5Y42 - chains B and C of the 3 polymer chains in the assembly; structure by X-ray diffraction, 2.90 A resolution.

== Chain B ==
Molecule: Seed lectin
Source organism: Trichosanthes anguina
Reference sequence: U3KRF8 (SGSL_TRIAN); residue numbers follow UniProt; this construct covers 48-253
Chain sequence (206 residues; each row starts with the number of its first residue):
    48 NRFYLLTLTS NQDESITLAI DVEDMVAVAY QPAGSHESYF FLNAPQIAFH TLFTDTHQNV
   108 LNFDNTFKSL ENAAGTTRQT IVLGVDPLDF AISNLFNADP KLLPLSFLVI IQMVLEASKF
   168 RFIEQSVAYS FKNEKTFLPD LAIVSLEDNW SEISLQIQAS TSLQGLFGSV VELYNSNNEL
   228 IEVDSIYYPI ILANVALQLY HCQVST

== Chain C ==
Molecule: Seed lectin
Source organism: Trichosanthes anguina
Reference sequence: U3KRF8 (SGSL_TRIAN); residues 1-264 here correspond to UniProt positions 256-519 (UniProt number = residue number + 255)
Chain sequence (264 residues; row label = number of the first residue in the row):
     1 NECLVETRTT RISGRDALCV DVAGALTSDG SRLILYPCGQ QVNQKWTFHS DGTVRSLGKC
    61 LATNNSKFGN LVVIYDCSKL AAEDISWDVS VGGTIMNPNY EDLALTSNKA TRSTNLTMEV
   121 NTYSASQGWR VGNYVQPIIG SIVGLDDMCL EATDGNTNMW LEECVPNQRE QSWALYSDGT
   181 IRVDDNRELC VTASSSTYDN WKVITILNCD GSNNQRWVFL ADGSISTPGN QRLAMDVARS
   241 DVDLKKIILH RPHGDLNQQW VLFY
Cystine bridges: Cys19-Cys38, Cys60-Cys77, Cys149-Cys164, Cys190-Cys209
UniProt features mapped onto this chain:
  - binding site (a carbohydrate): Asp21 to Gly24, Gln41 to Asn43, Asp199, Asp236 to Arg239, His250 to His253, Asn257
  - glycosylation: Asn115 (N-linked (GlcNAc...) asparagine)

== Chain B / chain C interface ==
Cross-chain cystine bridges: Cys249(B)-Cys3(C)
Contacting residue pairs - 77 pairs, chain B then chain C:
  Arg168(B) with Ala221(C), hydrogen bond (side chain-backbone); Asp222(C); Gly223(C)
  Phe169(B) with Phe263(C), hydrophobic; Tyr264(C)
  Gln172(B) with Val143(C); Asp147(C), hydrogen bond; Val261(C); Phe263(C)
  Ser173(B) with Phe263(C)
  Ala175(B) with Asp147(C)
  Tyr176(B) with Val143(C); Asp147(C); Cys149(C); Cys164(C), hydrogen bond; Phe263(C), hydrophobic
  Lys179(B) with Asp146(C); Asp147(C); Glu163(C), salt bridge
  Leu193(B) with Tyr264(C)
  Glu199(B) with Asn1(C)
  Leu202(B) with Asn1(C); Cys3(C), hydrophobic
  Gln203(B) with Asn1(C)
  Ala206(B) with Glu2(C); Cys3(C); Val5(C)
  Ser209(B) with Cys3(C); Leu4(C); Val5(C), hydrogen bond (side chain-backbone)
  Leu210(B) with Val5(C); Glu6(C); Thr7(C); Arg8(C); Phe48(C); His49(C); Ser50(C)
  Gln211(B) with Trp87(C), hydrogen bond (side chain-backbone); Asp88(C); Val89(C), hydrogen bond (side chain-backbone)
  Leu213(B) with Thr10(C); Phe48(C), hydrophobic; Val131(C), hydrophobic
  Phe214(B) with Arg8(C), hydrogen bond (backbone-side chain)
  Gly215(B) with Val5(C)
  Tyr221(B) with Tyr264(C)
  Asn222(B) with Tyr264(C)
  Ser223(B) with Tyr264(C), hydrogen bond (backbone-backbone)
  Leu227(B) with Tyr134(C)
  Ile228(B) with Tyr134(C)
  Glu229(B) with Tyr134(C)
  Asp231(B) with Arg8(C), salt bridge; Thr10(C), hydrogen bond; Gly132(C); Asn133(C), hydrogen bond (side chain-backbone)
  Ser232(B) with Val131(C), hydrogen bond (side chain-backbone)
  Tyr234(B) with Val89(C), hydrogen bond (side chain-backbone); Ser90(C); Val91(C), hydrophobic; Arg130(C); Val131(C)
  Tyr235(B) with Arg130(C); Gly132(C); Asn133(C), hydrogen bond (side chain-backbone); Tyr134(C), hydrogen bond (side chain-backbone)
  Pro236(B) with Ile138(C); Leu175(C), hydrophobic; Phe219(C), hydrophobic; Leu262(C), hydrophobic
  Ile237(B) with Tyr264(C), hydrophobic
  Leu239(B) with Val91(C), hydrophobic; Phe219(C); Ala221(C)
  Ala240(B) with Phe219(C), hydrophobic; Leu220(C)
  Asn241(B) with Tyr264(C), hydrogen bond
  Cys249(B) with Cys3(C), disulfide
Also at the interface, not in a pair above, chain B (38 interface residues in all): Gln205, Ser216, Ile233, His248

== Summary ==
38 residues of chain B and 39 residues of chain C are in contact; the contacts include 1 disulfide bond, 15
hydrogen bonds and 2 salt bridges. Polar contacts include Lys179(B)-Glu163(C), Asp231(B)-Arg8(C) and
Arg168(B)-Ala221(C). From UniProt: 17 carbohydrate-binding residues on chain C.
Here chain B is Seed lectin and chain C is Seed lectin, both from Trichosanthes anguina. Entry 5Y42
(Native-crystal structure of three chain non-toxic type II ribosome inactivating protein purified from the
seeds of ...) was determined by X-ray diffraction together with 5Y97 from the same study.
